Entry 4CS3 (X-ray diffraction, 1.50 A resolution); this record covers chain A.

# Chain A
Name: Pyrrolysine--tRNA ligase
Source organism: Methanosarcina mazei
Notes: EC 6.1.1.26; fragment: c-terminal fragment, residues 188-454
Reference sequence: Q8PWY1 (PYLS_METMA); numbering as in UniProt (aligned over 188-454)
Sequence (274 residues; each row starts with the number of its first residue):
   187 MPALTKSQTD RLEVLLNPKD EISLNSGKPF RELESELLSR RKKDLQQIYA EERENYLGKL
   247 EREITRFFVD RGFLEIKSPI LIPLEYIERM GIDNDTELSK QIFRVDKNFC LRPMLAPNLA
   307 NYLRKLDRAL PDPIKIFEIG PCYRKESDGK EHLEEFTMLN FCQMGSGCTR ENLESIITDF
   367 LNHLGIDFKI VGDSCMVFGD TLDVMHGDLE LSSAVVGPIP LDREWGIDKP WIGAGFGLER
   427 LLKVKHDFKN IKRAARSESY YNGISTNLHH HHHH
Unresolved in the structure: 187-188, 459-460
Construct notes: expression tag (187, 455-460); engineered mutation A306 (Tyr in Q8PWY1), F384 (Tyr in Q8PWY1)
Bound ions: Mg2+: E396, S399 (together with adenosine monophosphate, pyrophosphate)
Residues lining bound ligands:
  - adenosine monophosphate (AMP): R330, E332, E337, H338, L339, F342, M344, E396, L397, S398, S399, G421, F422, G423, R426, I437
  - adenosine monophosphate / 2-(furan-2-yl)ethyl hydrogen carbonate / lysine: M300, A302, L305, A306, L309, R330, E332, E337, H338, L339, F342, M344, N346, F347, C348, F384, E396, L397, S398, S399, V401, D408, I413, W417, G419, A420, G421, F422, G423, R426, I437
  - 2-(furan-2-yl)ethyl hydrogen carbonate (FU0): A302, L305, A306, L309, N346, F347, C348, F384, D408, I413, W417, G419, A420
  - lysine (LYS): M300, A302, R330, M344, N346, F384, S399, V401, W417, G419, A420, G421
  - pyrophosphate (POP): R330, H338, E396, S399, R426

# Summary
Ligands of chain A: lysine, adenosine monophosphate, 2-(furan-2-yl)ethyl hydrogen carbonate, pyrophosphate and
adenosine monophosphate / 2-(furan-2-yl)ethyl hydrogen carbonate / lysine. E396 and S399 form the Mg2+ site.
Chain A is Pyrrolysine--tRNA ligase (Methanosarcina mazei); the structure, Catalytic domain of Pyrrolysyl-tRNA
synthetase mutant Y306A, Y384F in complex with an adenylated furan-bearing noncanonical amino ..., was
determined by X-ray diffraction, deposited together with 4CS2 and 4CS4.
